7R5X - chains AAA and A; structure by X-ray diffraction, 2.05 A resolution.

[Chain AAA]
Molecule: Poly [ADP-ribose] polymerase tankyrase-2
Source organism: Homo sapiens
Notes: EC 2.4.2.30, 2.4.2.-
Reference sequence: Q9H2K2 (TNKS2_HUMAN); numbering as in UniProt (aligned over 946-1114)
Sequence (171 residues; row label = number of the first residue in the row):
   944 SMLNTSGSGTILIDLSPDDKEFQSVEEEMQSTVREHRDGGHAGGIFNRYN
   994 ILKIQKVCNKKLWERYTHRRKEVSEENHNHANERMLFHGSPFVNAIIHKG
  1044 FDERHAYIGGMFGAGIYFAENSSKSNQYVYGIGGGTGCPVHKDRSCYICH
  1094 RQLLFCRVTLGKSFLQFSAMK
Unresolved in the structure: 944-950, 1113-1114
Construct notes: expression tag (944-945)
Ion coordination: Zn2+: C1081, H1084, C1089, C1092
Small-molecule neighbours: I6D (7-methyl-[1,2,4]triazolo[3,4-b][1,3]benzothiazole): F1030, H1031, G1032, Y1050, Y1060, F1061, A1062, K1067, S1068, Y1071
From the paper describing this entry:
  - conformationally variable residues (side-chain flip): Y1050
  - binding site for I6D: Y1050

[Chain A]
Molecule: Poly [ADP-ribose] polymerase tankyrase-2
Source organism: Homo sapiens
Notes: EC 2.4.2.30, 2.4.2.-
Reference sequence: Q9H2K2 (TNKS2_HUMAN); numbering as in UniProt (aligned over 1115-1162)
Sequence (48 residues; row label = number of the first residue in the row):
  1115 MAHSPPGHHSVTGRPSVNGLALAEYVIYRGEQAYPEYLITYQIMRPEG
Unresolved in the structure: 1162

[Interface between chain AAA and chain A]
Contacting residue pairs (156; chain AAA residue first):
  L958(AAA) - Y1151(A)  hydrophobic
  E964(AAA) - Y1151(A)  hydrogen bond
  V968(AAA) - Y1151(A)  hydrophobic
  V968(AAA) - I1153(A)  hydrophobic
  M972(AAA) - I1153(A)  hydrophobic
  M972(AAA) - Y1155(A)  hydrophobic
  R977(AAA) - N1132(A)
  R977(AAA) - L1134(A)
  R977(AAA) - A1135(A)
  R980(AAA) - V1131(A)
  R980(AAA) - N1132(A)
  G986(AAA) - I1157(A)
  I988(AAA) - M1158(A)
  I988(AAA) - P1160(A)
  F989(AAA) - I1157(A)  hydrophobic
  F989(AAA) - M1158(A)
  N990(AAA) - P1160(A)
  R991(AAA) - M1158(A)  hydrogen bond (backbone-backbone)
  Y992(AAA) - Y1155(A)  hydrophobic
  Y992(AAA) - Q1156(A)
  Y992(AAA) - M1158(A)
  N993(AAA) - Y1155(A)
  N993(AAA) - Q1156(A)  hydrogen bond (backbone-backbone)
  N993(AAA) - M1158(A)
  I994(AAA) - T1154(A)
  I994(AAA) - Y1155(A)  hydrophobic
  L995(AAA) - T1154(A)  hydrogen bond (backbone-backbone)
  L995(AAA) - Q1156(A)
  K996(AAA) - L1152(A)
  K996(AAA) - I1153(A)
  K996(AAA) - T1154(A)  hydrogen bond (backbone-backbone)
  I997(AAA) - L1152(A)
  Q998(AAA) - Y1151(A)
  Q998(AAA) - L1152(A)  hydrogen bond (backbone-backbone)
  K999(AAA) - E1150(A)  salt bridge
  K999(AAA) - Y1151(A)  hydrogen bond
  V1000(AAA) - Y1148(A)  hydrogen bond (backbone-side chain)
  V1000(AAA) - P1149(A)
  V1000(AAA) - E1150(A)  hydrogen bond (backbone-backbone)
  V1000(AAA) - L1152(A)
  C1001(AAA) - Y1148(A)
  N1002(AAA) - Y1148(A)  hydrogen bond (backbone-side chain)
  L1005(AAA) - Y1148(A)
  W1006(AAA) - Y1148(A)  hydrophobic
  W1006(AAA) - E1150(A)
  R1008(AAA) - G1144(A)
  R1008(AAA) - E1145(A)
  Y1009(AAA) - E1145(A)
  Y1009(AAA) - Q1146(A)
  Y1009(AAA) - A1147(A)
  Y1009(AAA) - Y1148(A)  hydrophobic
  R1012(AAA) - R1143(A)
  R1012(AAA) - E1145(A)
  R1012(AAA) - Q1146(A)  hydrogen bond
  V1016(AAA) - H1123(A)
  V1016(AAA) - Q1146(A)
  E1019(AAA) - H1123(A)  salt bridge
  R1027(AAA) - Y1139(A)  hydrogen bond
  L1029(AAA) - Y1139(A)  hydrophobic
  F1044(AAA) - G1144(A)
  F1044(AAA) - A1147(A)  hydrophobic
  E1046(AAA) - M1115(A)
  A1049(AAA) - M1115(A)  hydrophobic
  F1055(AAA) - V1125(A)  hydrophobic
  F1055(AAA) - G1127(A)
  F1055(AAA) - V1140(A)  hydrophobic
  F1055(AAA) - Y1142(A)  hydrogen bond (backbone-side chain)
  A1057(AAA) - M1115(A)
  A1057(AAA) - A1116(A)  hydrogen bond (backbone-backbone)
  A1057(AAA) - Y1142(A)
  G1058(AAA) - V1140(A)
  G1058(AAA) - I1141(A)
  G1058(AAA) - Y1142(A)
  I1059(AAA) - Y1139(A)
  I1059(AAA) - V1140(A)
  I1059(AAA) - I1141(A)  hydrogen bond (backbone-backbone)
  I1059(AAA) - G1144(A)
  Y1060(AAA) - Y1139(A)
  Y1060(AAA) - V1140(A)  hydrophobic
  F1061(AAA) - E1138(A)
  F1061(AAA) - Y1139(A)  hydrogen bond (backbone-backbone)
  F1061(AAA) - I1141(A)  hydrophobic
  F1061(AAA) - A1147(A)  hydrophobic
  A1062(AAA) - A1137(A)
  E1063(AAA) - L1136(A)
  E1063(AAA) - A1137(A)  hydrogen bond (backbone-backbone)
  E1063(AAA) - Y1139(A)  hydrogen bond
  N1064(AAA) - A1135(A)
  N1064(AAA) - L1136(A)  hydrogen bond (side chain-backbone)
  K1067(AAA) - E1138(A)
  N1069(AAA) - Y1155(A)  hydrogen bond
  N1069(AAA) - I1157(A)
  V1072(AAA) - Y1155(A)
  S1088(AAA) - I1157(A)
  C1089(AAA) - I1157(A)
  Y1090(AAA) - Q1156(A)
  Y1090(AAA) - I1157(A)
  Y1090(AAA) - M1158(A)
  Y1090(AAA) - R1159(A)
  Y1090(AAA) - P1160(A)
  I1091(AAA) - Q1156(A)  hydrogen bond (backbone-side chain)
  C1092(AAA) - Q1156(A)
  H1093(AAA) - Y1155(A)
  R1094(AAA) - I1153(A)
  R1094(AAA) - T1154(A)
  R1094(AAA) - Y1155(A)  hydrogen bond (backbone-backbone)
  R1094(AAA) - I1157(A)
  Q1095(AAA) - L1152(A)
  Q1095(AAA) - I1153(A)
  Q1095(AAA) - T1154(A)  hydrogen bond
  Q1095(AAA) - Y1155(A)
  L1096(AAA) - Y1151(A)
  L1096(AAA) - L1152(A)
  L1096(AAA) - I1153(A)  hydrogen bond (backbone-backbone)
  L1096(AAA) - Y1155(A)
  L1097(AAA) - Y1151(A)
  L1097(AAA) - L1152(A)  hydrophobic
  F1098(AAA) - E1150(A)  hydrogen bond (backbone-backbone)
  F1098(AAA) - Y1151(A)  hydrogen bond (backbone-backbone)
  F1098(AAA) - I1153(A)  hydrophobic
  C1099(AAA) - Y1148(A)
  C1099(AAA) - P1149(A)  hydrophobic
  R1100(AAA) - A1147(A)
  R1100(AAA) - Y1148(A)  hydrogen bond (backbone-backbone)
  R1100(AAA) - E1150(A)  salt bridge
  V1101(AAA) - Q1146(A)
  T1102(AAA) - I1141(A)
  T1102(AAA) - Q1146(A)  hydrogen bond (backbone-backbone)
  L1103(AAA) - H1123(A)
  L1103(AAA) - S1124(A)  hydrogen bond (backbone-side chain)
  L1103(AAA) - Y1139(A)  hydrophobic
  G1104(AAA) - H1123(A)
  K1105(AAA) - G1121(A)
  K1105(AAA) - H1122(A)
  K1105(AAA) - H1123(A)  hydrogen bond (backbone-backbone)
  K1105(AAA) - S1124(A)
  S1106(AAA) - H1122(A)
  S1106(AAA) - S1124(A)  hydrogen bond
  S1106(AAA) - V1125(A)
  S1106(AAA) - T1126(A)  hydrogen bond
  F1107(AAA) - P1119(A)  hydrophobic
  F1107(AAA) - H1122(A)
  F1107(AAA) - S1124(A)  hydrogen bond (backbone-backbone)
  F1107(AAA) - V1125(A)
  F1107(AAA) - T1126(A)  hydrogen bond (backbone-backbone)
  L1108(AAA) - T1126(A)
  L1108(AAA) - R1128(A)
  Q1109(AAA) - T1126(A)  hydrogen bond (backbone-backbone)
  Q1109(AAA) - G1127(A)
  Q1109(AAA) - R1128(A)  hydrogen bond (backbone-backbone)
  F1110(AAA) - R1128(A)
  S1111(AAA) - R1128(A)  hydrogen bond (side chain-backbone)
  S1111(AAA) - P1129(A)
  S1111(AAA) - S1130(A)  hydrogen bond (backbone-backbone)
  A1112(AAA) - S1130(A)
  A1112(AAA) - V1131(A)  hydrophobic
Also at the interface, not in a pair above, chain AAA (83 interface residues in all): L955, T975, E978, G987, E1015, N1020, M1028, F1030, V1036, I1039, I1040, D1045
Also at the interface, not in a pair above, chain A (43 interface residues in all): E1161

[Summary]
83 residues of chain AAA face 43 of chain A across their interface, with 38 hydrogen bonds and 3 salt bridges.
Polar contacts include K999(AAA)-E1150(A), E1019(AAA)-H1123(A) and R1100(AAA)-E1150(A). Ligands of chain AAA:
compound I6D. The paper reports a binding site for I6D at Y1050(AAA); conformational variability at
Y1050(AAA).
Chain AAA is Poly [ADP-ribose] polymerase tankyrase-2 and chain A is Poly [ADP-ribose] polymerase tankyrase-2,
both from Homo sapiens; the structure, Tankyrase 2 in complex with an inhibitor (OUL211), was determined by
X-ray diffraction together with 7R3Z from the same study.
